PDB entry 1XC6 | X-ray diffraction, 2.10 A resolution | chain A

# Chain A
Molecule: Beta-Galactosidase
From: Penicillium sp
Notes: EC 3.2.1.23; fragment: mature peptide (residues 41-1011)
Chain sequence (971 residues; each row starts with the number of its first residue):
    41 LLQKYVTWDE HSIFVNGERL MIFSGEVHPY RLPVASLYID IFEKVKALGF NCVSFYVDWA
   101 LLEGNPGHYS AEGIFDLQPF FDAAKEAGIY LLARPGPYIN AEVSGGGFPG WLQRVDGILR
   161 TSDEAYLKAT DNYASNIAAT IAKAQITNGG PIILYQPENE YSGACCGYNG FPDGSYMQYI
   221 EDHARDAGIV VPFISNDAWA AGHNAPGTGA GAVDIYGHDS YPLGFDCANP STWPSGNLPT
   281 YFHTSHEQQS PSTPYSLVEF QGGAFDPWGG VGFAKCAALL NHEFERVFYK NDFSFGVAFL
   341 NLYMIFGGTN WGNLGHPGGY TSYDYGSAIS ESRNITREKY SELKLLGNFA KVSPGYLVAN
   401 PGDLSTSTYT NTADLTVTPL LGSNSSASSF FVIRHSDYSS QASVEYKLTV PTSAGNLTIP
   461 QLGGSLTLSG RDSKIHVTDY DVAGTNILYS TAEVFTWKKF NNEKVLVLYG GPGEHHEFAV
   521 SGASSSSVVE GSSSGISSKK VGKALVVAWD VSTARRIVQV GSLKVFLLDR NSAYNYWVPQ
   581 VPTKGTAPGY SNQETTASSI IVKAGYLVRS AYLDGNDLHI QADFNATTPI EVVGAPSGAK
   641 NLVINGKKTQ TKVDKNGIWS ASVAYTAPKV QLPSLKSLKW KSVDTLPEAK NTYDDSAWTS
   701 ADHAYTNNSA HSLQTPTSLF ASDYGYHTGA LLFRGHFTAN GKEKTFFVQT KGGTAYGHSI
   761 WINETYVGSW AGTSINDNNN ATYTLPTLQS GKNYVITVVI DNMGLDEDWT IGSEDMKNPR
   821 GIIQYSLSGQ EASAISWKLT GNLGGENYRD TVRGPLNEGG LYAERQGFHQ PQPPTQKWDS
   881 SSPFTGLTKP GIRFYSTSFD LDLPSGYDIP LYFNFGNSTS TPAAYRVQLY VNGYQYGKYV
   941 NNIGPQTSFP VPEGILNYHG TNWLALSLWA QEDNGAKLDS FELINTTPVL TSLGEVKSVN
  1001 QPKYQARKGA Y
Disulfides: Cys205-Cys206, Cys267-Cys316
Covalently attached groups: N-acetylglucosamine (NAG) linked to Asn374, Asn456, Asn707, Asn763, Asn780; glycan linked to Asn625, Asn917
Metal / ion sites: Na+: Pro945 (together with N-acetylglucosamine)
Small-molecule neighbours: beta-D-galactopyranose (GAL): Tyr96, Ile139, Asn140, Ala141, Glu142, Asn199, Glu200, Asn236, Asp259, Tyr261, Phe265, Glu299, Phe305, Tyr343, Tyr363, Tyr365

# In short
Bound to chain A: beta-D-galactopyranose. Covalently linked N-acetylglucosamine: at Asn374, Asn456, Asn707,
Asn763 and Asn780.
Chain A is Beta-Galactosidase (Penicillium sp); the structure, Native Structure Of Beta-Galactosidase from
Penicillium sp. in complex with Galactose, was determined by X-ray diffraction (same publication as 1TG7).
